Entry 5XE2 (X-ray diffraction, 2.01 A resolution); this record covers chain A.

== Chain A ==
Name: Endoribonuclease MazF4
Source organism: Mycobacterium tuberculosis (strain ATCC 25618 / H37Rv)
Notes: EC 3.1.-.-
Reference sequence: P9WII5 (MAZF4_MYCTU); residues 3-107 here correspond to UniProt positions 1-105 (UniProt number = residue number - 2)
Sequence (107 residues; row label = number of the first residue in the row):
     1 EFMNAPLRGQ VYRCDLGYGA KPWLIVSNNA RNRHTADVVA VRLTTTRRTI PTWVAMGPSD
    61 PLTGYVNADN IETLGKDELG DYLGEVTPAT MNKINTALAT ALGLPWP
Disordered / not traced: 17-19
Sequence notes: expression tag (1-2)
Reported in the primary citation:
  - self-association interface (contacts with another copy of this molecule): N70, I71, T73
  - mutagenesis - K21A, T44A: decreased catalytic activity
  - conformationally variable residues (order/disorder transition): G17 to G19

== Overview ==
The paper reports that K21A and T44A reduce catalytic activity; conformational variability at G17.
Chain A is Endoribonuclease MazF4 (Mycobacterium tuberculosis (strain ATCC 25618 / H37Rv)); the structure,
Endoribonuclease from Mycobacterial species, was determined by X-ray diffraction together with 5XE3 from the
same study.
